Entry 2RBK (X-ray diffraction, 1.00 A resolution); this record covers chain A.

== Chain A ==
Name: Putative uncharacterized protein
From: Bacteroides thetaiotaomicron
Reference sequence: Q8A090 (Q8A090_BACTN); residue numbers follow UniProt; this construct covers 1-261
Chain sequence (261 residues; numbered 1 to 261; the number before each row is that of its first residue):
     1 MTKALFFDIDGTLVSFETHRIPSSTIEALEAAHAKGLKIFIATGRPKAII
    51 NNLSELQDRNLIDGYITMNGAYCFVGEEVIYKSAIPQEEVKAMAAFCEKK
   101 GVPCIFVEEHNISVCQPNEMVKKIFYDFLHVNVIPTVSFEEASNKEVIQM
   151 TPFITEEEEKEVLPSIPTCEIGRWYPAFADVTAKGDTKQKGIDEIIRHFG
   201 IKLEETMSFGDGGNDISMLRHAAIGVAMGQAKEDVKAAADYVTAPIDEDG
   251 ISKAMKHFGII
Bound ions: Mg2+: D8, D10, D211 (together with oxido(dioxo)vanadium); oxido(dioxo)vanadium V near D8 (its only coordinating residue here)
Small-molecule neighbours: oxido(dioxo)vanadium (VN4): D8, I9, D10, T43, G44, W174, K188, D211, N214
Reported in the primary citation:
  - binding site for oxido(dioxo)vanadium: D8, I9, D10, T43, G44, K188, N214
  - catalytic residues: D8, D10
  - mutagenesis - D10A (1,400-fold): decreased binding to oxido(dioxo)vanadium
  - mutagenesis - D10A, R45K: decreased catalytic activity
  - mutagenesis - R45A (kcat < 1 x 10-5 s-1): abolished catalytic activity
  - contacts within the chain: D10-R45 (salt bridge)
  - mutagenesis - D10A: unchanged catalytic activity on tungstate

== In short ==
Ligands of chain A: oxido(dioxo)vanadium. D8, D10 and D211 form the Mg2+ site. The paper reports catalytic
residues D8 and D10; D10A and R45K reduce catalytic activity.
Chain A is Putative uncharacterized protein (Bacteroides thetaiotaomicron); the structure, X-ray
Crystallographic Structures Show Conservation of a Trigonal-Bipyramidal Intermediate in a Phosphoryl-transfer
Superfamily, was determined by X-ray diffraction (same publication as 2RAR, 2RAV and 2RB5).
